PDB entry 5LOX | X-ray diffraction, 2.90 A resolution | chains A and D of the 34 polymer chains in the assembly

[Chain A (and D)]
Molecule: Peptidase
From: Pseudomonas aeruginosa
Notes: chain D of this document is another copy of the same molecule, construct and numbering; everything in this record applies to it too
UniProtKB: A0A0D6I0H1 (A0A0D6I0H1_PSEAI); residues 1-242 here correspond to UniProt positions 2-243 (UniProt number = residue number + 1)
Sequence (242 residues; row label = number of the first residue in the row):
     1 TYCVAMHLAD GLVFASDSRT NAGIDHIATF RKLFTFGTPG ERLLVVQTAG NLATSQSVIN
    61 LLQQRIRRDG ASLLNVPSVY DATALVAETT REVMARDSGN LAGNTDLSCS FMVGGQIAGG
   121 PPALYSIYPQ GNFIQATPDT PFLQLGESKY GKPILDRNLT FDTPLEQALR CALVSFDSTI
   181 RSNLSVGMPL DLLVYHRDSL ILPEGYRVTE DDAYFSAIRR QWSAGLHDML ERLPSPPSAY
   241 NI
Unresolved in the structure: 242
Differences from the reference sequence: engineered mutation Mse94 (Leu95 in A0A0D6I0H1), Mse112 (Leu113 in A0A0D6I0H1), Mse229 (Leu230 in A0A0D6I0H1)
Modified / non-standard residues: Mse6, Mse188 (selenomethionine; parent Met); Mse94, Mse112, Mse229 (selenomethionine)
Reported in the primary citation:
  - catalytic residues: Thr1, Lys32, Gly50
  - mutagenesis - T1A: abolished binding to epoxomicin
  - mutagenesis - T1A: abolished binding to MG132
  - specificity-determining residues: Thr20, Phe30, Thr48, Leu52, Ser55
  - self-association interface (contacts with another copy of this molecule): His227 to Ile242

[Chain A / chain D interface]
Contacting residue pairs (10; chain A residue first):
  Arg19(A) - Leu184(D)
  Asp25(A) - Glu147(D)
  Asp25(A) - Tyr150(D)
  Asp25(A) - Asn183(D)  hydrogen bond
  Ile27(A) - Leu184(D)  hydrophobic
  Glu147(A) - Asp25(D)
  Tyr150(A) - Asp25(D)  hydrogen bond (side chain-backbone)
  Asn183(A) - Asp25(D)  hydrogen bond
  Leu184(A) - Arg19(D)
  Leu184(A) - Ile27(D)  hydrophobic

[Summary]
Chain A and chain D each contribute 7 residues to their interface; the contacts include 3 hydrogen bonds.
Among the polar pairs are Asp25(A)-Asn183(D) and Tyr150(A)-Asp25(D). The paper reports catalytic residues
Thr1(A), Lys32(A) and Gly50(A); T1A of chain A abolishes binding to epoxomicin.
Both chains are Peptidase (Pseudomonas aeruginosa). Entry 5LOX (Helical Assembly of the Anbu Complex from
Pseudomonas aeruginosa) was determined by X-ray diffraction (same publication as 5LOY).
